Entry 6J4Y (electron microscopy, 4.30 A resolution (low resolution: residue-level contacts below are approximate; hydrogen-bond / salt-bridge calls are withheld)); this record covers chains T and a of the 26 polymer chains in the assembly.

# Chain T
Molecule: 198-nt DNA strand
Sequence (198 nucleotides; numbered -72 to 125; the number before each row is that of its first residue; numbers below 1 keep their minus sign (DA-72 is residue -72)):
   -72 ATCAGAATCC CGGTGCCGAG GCCGCTCAAT TGGTCGTAGA CAGCTCTAGC ACCGCTTAAA
   -12 CGCACGTACG CGCTGTCCCC CGCGTTTTAA CCGCCAAGGG GATTACACCC AAGACACCAG
    48 GCACGAGACA GAAAAAAACA ACGAAAACGG CCACCACCCA AACACACCAA ACACAAGAGC
   108 TAATTGACTG ACGTAAGC
Unresolved in the structure: 55-125

# Chain a
Molecule: Histone H3.3
From: Homo sapiens
UniProtKB: P84243 (H33_HUMAN); residues 0-135 here correspond to UniProt positions 1-136 (UniProt number = residue number + 1)
Amino-acid sequence (139 residues; each row starts with the number of its first residue; numbers below 1 keep their minus sign (Gly-3 is residue -3)):
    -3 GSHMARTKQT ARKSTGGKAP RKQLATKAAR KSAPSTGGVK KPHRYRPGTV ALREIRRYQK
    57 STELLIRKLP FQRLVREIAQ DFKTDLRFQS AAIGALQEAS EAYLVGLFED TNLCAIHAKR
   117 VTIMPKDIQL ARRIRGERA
Unresolved in the structure: -3 to 37, 135
Differences from the reference sequence: expression tag (-3 to -1)
Curated features (UniProtKB/Swiss-Prot):
  - site: Ser31 (Interaction with ZMYND11)
  - modified residue: Arg2 (Asymmetric dimethylarginine), Thr3 (Phosphothreonine), Lys4 (Allysine), Gln5 (5-glutamyl dopamine), Thr6 (Phosphothreonine), Arg8 (Citrulline), Lys9 (N6,N6,N6-trimethyllysine), Ser10 (ADP-ribosylserine), Thr11 (Phosphothreonine), Lys14 (N6-(2-hydroxyisobutyryl)lysine), Arg17 (Asymmetric dimethylarginine), Lys18 (N6-(2-hydroxyisobutyryl)lysine), Lys23 (N6-(2-hydroxyisobutyryl)lysine), Arg26 (Citrulline), Lys27 (N6,N6,N6-trimethyllysine), Ser28 (ADP-ribosylserine), Ser31 (Phosphoserine), Lys36 (N6,N6,N6-trimethyllysine), Lys37 (N6-methyllysine), Tyr41 (Phosphotyrosine) and 9 more in UniProt
  - lipidation: Lys18 (N6-decanoyllysine)

# Chain T / chain a interface
Pairs across the interface (16):
  DG-24(T) with Arg83(a); Phe84(a); Gln85(a)
  DC-23(T) with Arg72(a); Leu82(a); Arg83(a); Phe84(a)
  DA-14(T) with Arg63(a)
  DA-13(T) with Arg63(a)
  DG-7(T) with Arg40(a)
  DA-5(T) with Arg42(a)
  DC-4(T) with Thr118(a)
  DG-3(T) with Arg116(a); Val117(a); Thr118(a)
  DC-2(T) with Arg116(a)
Interface residues without a listed pair, chain T (10 interface residues in all): DC-8
Interface residues without a listed pair, chain a (12 interface residues in all): Met120

# Summary
10 residues of chain T face 12 of chain a across their interface.
Chain T is a 198-nt DNA strand and chain a is Histone H3.3 (Homo sapiens); the structure, RNA polymerase II
elongation complex bound with Elf1 and Spt4/5, stalled at SHL(-1) of the nucleosome ..., was determined by
electron microscopy (same publication as 6IR9, 6J4W, 6J4X, 6J4Z, 6J50 and 6J51).
